8E8J - chains A and P of the 3 polymer chains in the assembly; structure by X-ray diffraction, 2.40 A resolution.

# Chain A
Molecule: DNA polymerase eta
From: Homo sapiens
Notes: EC 2.7.7.7
UniProt: Q9Y253 (POLH_HUMAN); numbering as in UniProt (aligned over 1-432)
Chain sequence (435 residues; each row starts with the number of its first residue; numbers below 1 keep their minus sign (Gly-2 is residue -2)):
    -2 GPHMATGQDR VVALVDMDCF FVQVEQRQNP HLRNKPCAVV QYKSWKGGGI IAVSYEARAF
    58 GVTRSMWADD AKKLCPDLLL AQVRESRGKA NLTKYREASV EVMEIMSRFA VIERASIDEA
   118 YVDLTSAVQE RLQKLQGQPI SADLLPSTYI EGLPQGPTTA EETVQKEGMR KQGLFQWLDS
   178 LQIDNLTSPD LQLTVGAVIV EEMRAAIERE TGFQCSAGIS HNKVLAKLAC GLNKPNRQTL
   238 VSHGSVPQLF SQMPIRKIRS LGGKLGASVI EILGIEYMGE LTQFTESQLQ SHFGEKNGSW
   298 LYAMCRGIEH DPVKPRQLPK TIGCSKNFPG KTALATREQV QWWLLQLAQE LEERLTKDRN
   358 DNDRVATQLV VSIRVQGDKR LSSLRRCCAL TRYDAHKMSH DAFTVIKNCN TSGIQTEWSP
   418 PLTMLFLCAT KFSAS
Disordered / not traced: 154-161, 411-412
Differences from the reference sequence: expression tag (-2 to 0)
UniProt features mapped onto this chain:
  - binding site (Mg(2+)): Asp13, Met14, Asp115, Glu116
  - binding site (Mn(2+)): Asp13, Met14, Asp115, Glu116
  - binding site (a 2'-deoxyribonucleoside 5'-triphosphate): Arg61
  - natural variant: Val37 (deletion: In XPV), Leu75 (deletion: In XPV), Arg93 (R93P: In XPV), Arg111 (R111H: In XPV), Thr122 (T122P: In XPV), Gly153 (G153D: In a breast cancer sample), Thr191 (T191P: In XPV), Gly263 (G263V: In XPV), Val266 (V266D: In XPV), Gly295 (G295R: In XPV), Arg361 (R361S: In XPV)
  - mutagenesis: Tyr52 (Y52A/F: Reduces DNA polymerase activity; Y52E: Reduces DNA polymerase activity. Increases fidelity of replication and reduces translesion bypass), Arg61 (R61A: Reduces enzymatic activity by two-thirds), Ser62 (S62G: Increased DNA polymerase activity and translesion bypass compared to wild-type), Ala68 (A68S/V: Severe reduction in thymine dimer translesion bypass), Asn324 to Pro326 (Reduces binding to chromatin and to monoubiquitinated PCNA. Abolishes binding to monoubiquitinated PCNA; when associated with 705-E--H-713 Del)
Bound ions: Mg2+ site 1: Asp13, Met14, Asp115 (together with XG4); Mg2+ site 2: Asp13, Asp115, Glu116 (together with XG4)
Ligand contacts: XG4 (2'-deoxy-5'-O-[(R)-hydroxy{[(R)-hydroxy(phosphonooxy)phosphoryl]amino}phosphoryl]guanosine): Asp13, Met14, Asp15, Cys16, Phe17, Phe18, Gln38, Ile48, Ala49, Tyr52, Arg55, Arg61, Leu89, Ile114, Asp115, Glu116, Lys231
What the authors report for this chain:
  - mutagenesis - S113A (3-fold): decreased catalytic activity on dN primer end

# Chain P
Molecule: 8-nt DNA/RNA hybrid strand
Sequence (8 nucleotides; each row starts with the number of its first residue):
     2 AGCGTCAG

# Chain A / chain P interface
Pairs across the interface (22):
  Arg61(A) - G9(P)  hydrogen bond to the base
  Lys224(A) - G9(P)  salt bridge to the phosphate
  Ile255(A) - DA8(P)  phosphate contact
  Arg256(A) - DA8(P)  phosphate contact
  Ser257(A) - DC7(P)  phosphate contact
  Ser257(A) - DA8(P)  hydrogen bond to the phosphate
  Leu258(A) - DA8(P)  phosphate contact
  Gly259(A) - DA8(P)  hydrogen bond to the phosphate
  Gly260(A) - DC7(P)  phosphate contact
  Gly260(A) - DA8(P)  hydrogen bond to the phosphate
  Lys261(A) - DT6(P)  salt bridge to the phosphate
  Lys261(A) - DC7(P)  salt bridge to the phosphate
  Leu262(A) - DC7(P)  hydrogen bond to the phosphate
  Arg377(A) - DG5(P)  salt bridge to the phosphate
  Leu381(A) - DC4(P)  phosphate contact
  Arg382(A) - DG3(P)  sugar contact
  Arg382(A) - DC4(P)  hydrogen bond to the phosphate
  Arg382(A) - DG5(P)  hydrogen bond to the base
  Arg383(A) - DG3(P)  sugar contact
  Arg383(A) - DC4(P)  salt bridge to the phosphate
  Cys384(A) - DA2(P)  phosphate contact
  Cys384(A) - DG3(P)  hydrogen bond to the phosphate
Interface residues without a listed pair, chain A (16 interface residues in all): Glu116

# Overview
16 residues of chain A face 8 of chain P across their interface, with 8 hydrogen bonds and 5 salt bridges.
Among the polar pairs are Arg61(A)-G9(P), Arg382(A)-DG5(P) and Ser257(A)-DA8(P). Ligands of chain A: compound
XG4. The paper reports that S113A of chain A reduces catalytic activity on dN primer end.
Here chain A is DNA polymerase eta (Homo sapiens) and chain P is an 8-nt DNA/RNA hybrid strand. Entry 8E8J
(Human DNA polymerase eta-DNA-rG-ended primer-dGMPNPP ternary mismatch complex with Mg2+) was determined by
X-ray diffraction, deposited together with 8E85, 8E86, 8E87, 8E88, 8E89, 8E8A and 8 further entries.
